PDB entry 7P9W | X-ray diffraction, 2.00 A resolution | chains A and B

== Chain A ==
Molecule: Apoptosis regulator BHRF1
Source organism: Epstein-Barr virus (strain B95-8)
Reference sequence: P03182 (EAR_EBVB9); numbering as in UniProt (aligned over 1-160)
Amino-acid sequence (173 residues; each row starts with the number of its first residue; numbers below 1 keep their minus sign (Met-12 is residue -12)):
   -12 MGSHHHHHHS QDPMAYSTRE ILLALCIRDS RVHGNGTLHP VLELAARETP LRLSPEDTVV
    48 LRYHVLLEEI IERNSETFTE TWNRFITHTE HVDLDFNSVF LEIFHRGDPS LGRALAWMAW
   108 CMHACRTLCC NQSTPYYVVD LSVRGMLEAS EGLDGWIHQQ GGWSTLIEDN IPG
Disordered / not traced: -12 to 1, 94-95, 158-160
Construct notes: initiating methionine (-12); expression tag (-11 to 0)
Residues lining bound ligands:
  - Mg2+ (MG), molecule 1: Arg6, Arg131, Glu135
  - Mg2+ (MG), molecule 2: Arg15, Arg18, Pro42, Glu43
  - Mg2+ (MG), molecule 3: Trp69, Thr114, Leu115, Thr121
  - Mg2+ (MG), molecule 4: Ile90, Phe91, His92, Arg93, Pro96, Arg100

== Chain B ==
Molecule: Bcl-2-binding component 3, isoforms 1/2
Reference sequence: Q9BXH1 (BBC3_HUMAN); numbering as in UniProt (aligned over 130-155)
Amino-acid sequence (26 residues; numbered 130 to 155; the number before each row is that of its first residue):
   130 EEQWAREIGA QLRRMADDLN AQYERR
Disordered / not traced: 130, 152-155

== How chain A and chain B interact ==
Residue-residue contacts (31):
  Ile57(A) with Met144(B), hydrophobic; Leu148(B), hydrophobic
  Asn61(A) with Met144(B)
  Phe65(A) with Leu141(B), hydrophobic; Met144(B), hydrophobic
  Thr68(A) with Ile137(B)
  Arg71(A) with Trp133(B)
  Phe72(A) with Trp133(B), hydrophobic; Ile137(B), hydrophobic
  His75(A) with Trp133(B)
  Asp82(A) with Trp133(B)
  Val86(A) with Ala134(B), hydrophobic; Ile137(B), hydrophobic
  Glu89(A) with Arg135(B), salt bridge; Arg142(B), hydrogen bond (backbone-side chain)
  Ile90(A) with Gly138(B); Leu141(B), hydrophobic; Arg142(B)
  His92(A) with Arg142(B)
  Ser97(A) with Asn149(B), hydrogen bond
  Leu98(A) with Asn149(B)
  Gly99(A) with Ala145(B); Leu148(B); Asn149(B), hydrogen bond (backbone-side chain)
  Arg100(A) with Arg142(B); Ala145(B); Asp146(B), salt bridge
  Ala103(A) with Leu141(B); Ala145(B), hydrophobic
  Trp107(A) with Ile137(B), hydrophobic; Leu141(B), hydrophobic
Other interface residues (no listed pair), chain A (21 interface residues in all): Thr64, Thr76, Leu102
Other interface residues (no listed pair), chain B (15 interface residues in all): Gln132, Glu136, Gln140
From the paper, about this interface:
  - residue pairs: Phe72(A)-Trp133(B), Glu89(A)-Arg135(B), Gly99(A)-Asn149(B) (backbone contact), Arg100(A)-Asp146(B) (salt bridge)
  - hot spots on chain A (mutagenesis) - F72W (4-fold): decreased binding to PumaBH3 (citing earlier work)
  - interface residues, chain B: Trp133(B), Ala134(B), Ile137(B), Leu141(B), Met144(B), Leu148(B)

== In short ==
Chain A and chain B form an interface of 21 and 15 residues respectively, with 3 hydrogen bonds and 2 salt
bridges. Polar pairs include Glu89(A)-Arg135(B), Arg100(A)-Asp146(B) and Glu89(A)-Arg142(B). The paper
describes contacts between Phe72(A) and Trp133(B) and Glu89(A) and Arg135(B); a backbone contact between
Gly99(A) and Asn149(B); a salt bridge between Arg100(A) and Asp146(B). From the paper: F72W of chain A reduces
binding to PumaBH3; interface residues Trp133(B), Ala134(B) and Ile137(B) among others.
Here chain A is Apoptosis regulator BHRF1 (Epstein-Barr virus (strain B95-8)) and chain B is Bcl-2-binding
component 3, isoforms 1/2. Entry 7P9W (Epstein-Barr virus encoded apoptosis regulator BHRF1 in complex with
Puma BH3) was determined by X-ray diffraction (same publication as 7P33).
